Entry 2PYF (X-ray diffraction, 2.20 A resolution); this record covers chains A and B.

# Chain A
Molecule: T-Cell Receptor, Alpha Chain
From: Homo sapiens
UniProtKB: Q6PIZ8 (Q6PIZ8_HUMAN); aligned to UniProt positions 25-218 over residues 4-197 (the alignment contains insertions or deletions, so no single offset holds)
Sequence (205 residues; each row starts with the number of its first residue):
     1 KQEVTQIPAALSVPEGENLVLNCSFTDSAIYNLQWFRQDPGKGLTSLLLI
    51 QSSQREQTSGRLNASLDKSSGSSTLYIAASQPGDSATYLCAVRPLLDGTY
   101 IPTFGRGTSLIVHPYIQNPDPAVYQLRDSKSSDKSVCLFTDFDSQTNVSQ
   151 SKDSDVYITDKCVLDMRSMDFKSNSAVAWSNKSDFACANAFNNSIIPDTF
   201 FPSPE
Disulfides: Cys23-Cys90, Cys137-Cys187

# Chain B
Molecule: T-Cell Receptor, Beta Chain
From: Homo sapiens
UniProtKB: Q6NS87 (Q6NS87_HUMAN); residues 101-241 here correspond to UniProt positions 126-266 (UniProt number = residue number + 25)
Sequence (241 residues; row label = number of the first residue in the row):
     1 GVTQTPKFQVLKTGQSMTLQCAQDMNHEYMSWYRQDPGMGLRLIHYSVGA
    51 GTTDQGEVPNGYNVSRSTIEDFPLRLLSAAPSQTSVYFCASSYLGNTGEL
   101 FFGEGSRLTVLEDLKNVFPPEVAVFEPSEAEISHTQKATLVCLATGFYPD
   151 HVELSWWVNGKEVHSGVCTDPQPLKEQPALNDSRYALSSRLRVSATFWQD
   201 PRNHFRCQVQFYGLSENDEWTQDRAKPVTQIVSAEAWGRAD
Disulfides: Cys21-Cys89, Cys142-Cys207

# How chain A and chain B interact
Residue-residue contacts (104):
  Tyr31(A) - Asn96(B)  hydrogen bond (side chain-backbone)
  Tyr31(A) - Thr97(B)
  Gln34(A) - Glu99(B)
  Gln34(A) - Leu100(B)  hydrogen bond (side chain-backbone)
  Phe36(A) - Leu100(B)
  Phe36(A) - Phe102(B)  hydrophobic
  Gln38(A) - Gln35(B)  hydrogen bond
  Gln38(A) - Phe88(B)
  Pro40(A) - Pro171(B)
  Gly41(A) - Arg107(B)  hydrogen bond (backbone-side chain)
  Lys42(A) - Glu104(B)
  Lys42(A) - Arg107(B)  hydrogen bond (backbone-side chain)
  Gly43(A) - Phe88(B)
  Gly43(A) - Gly103(B)
  Gly43(A) - Glu104(B)
  Leu44(A) - Leu41(B)  hydrophobic
  Leu44(A) - Phe88(B)  hydrophobic
  Leu44(A) - Phe102(B)
  Ser46(A) - Glu99(B)  hydrogen bond
  Leu49(A) - Thr97(B)
  Leu49(A) - Glu99(B)
  Gln51(A) - Thr97(B)  hydrogen bond
  Arg93(A) - Tyr29(B)
  Arg93(A) - Ser92(B)  hydrogen bond
  Arg93(A) - Asn96(B)
  Arg93(A) - Leu100(B)
  Tyr100(A) - Tyr29(B)
  Tyr100(A) - Asn96(B)
  Ile101(A) - Leu43(B)  hydrophobic
  Ile101(A) - Tyr46(B)  hydrophobic
  Pro102(A) - Tyr29(B)
  Pro102(A) - Tyr33(B)
  Phe104(A) - Tyr33(B)
  Phe104(A) - Leu41(B)  hydrophobic
  Phe104(A) - Phe102(B)  hydrophobic
  Arg106(A) - Gly38(B)  hydrogen bond (side chain-backbone)
  Arg106(A) - Met39(B)
  Asp120(A) - His134(B)  salt bridge
  Tyr124(A) - Ser128(B)
  Tyr124(A) - Ala130(B)  hydrophobic
  Tyr124(A) - Glu131(B)
  Tyr124(A) - His134(B)
  Tyr124(A) - Thr135(B)
  Gln125(A) - Ser128(B)  hydrogen bond (backbone-side chain)
  Leu126(A) - Phe125(B)
  Leu126(A) - Glu126(B)
  Leu126(A) - Thr139(B)
  Leu126(A) - Val141(B)  hydrophobic
  Arg127(A) - Phe125(B)
  Arg127(A) - Glu126(B)  hydrogen bond (backbone-backbone)
  Asp128(A) - Ala123(B)
  Asp128(A) - Val124(B)
  Asp128(A) - Phe125(B)
  Ser129(A) - Val124(B)  hydrogen bond (backbone-backbone)
  Ser129(A) - Glu126(B)
  Ser129(A) - Glu235(B)  hydrogen bond (side chain-backbone)
  Ser129(A) - Ala236(B)
  Lys130(A) - Val122(B)  hydrogen bond (side chain-backbone)
  Lys130(A) - Ala123(B)
  Lys130(A) - Ala234(B)
  Lys134(A) - Phe125(B)
  Ser135(A) - Phe125(B)
  Val136(A) - Phe125(B)  hydrophobic
  Val136(A) - Leu143(B)  hydrophobic
  Leu138(A) - Thr139(B)
  Thr140(A) - Arg192(B)
  Asp141(A) - Thr135(B)
  Asp141(A) - Arg192(B)  salt bridge
  Tyr157(A) - Leu174(B)  hydrophobic
  Tyr157(A) - Glu176(B)  hydrogen bond (side chain-backbone)
  Ile158(A) - Leu174(B)
  Thr159(A) - Asp170(B)
  Thr159(A) - Ser188(B)
  Thr159(A) - Arg190(B)  hydrogen bond
  Asp160(A) - Asp170(B)
  Asp160(A) - Arg190(B)
  Cys162(A) - Cys168(B)  disulfide
  Cys162(A) - Arg190(B)  hydrogen bond
  Val163(A) - Cys168(B)
  Leu164(A) - Gly166(B)
  Leu164(A) - Val167(B)
  Leu164(A) - Cys168(B)  hydrophobic
  Leu164(A) - Arg190(B)
  Leu164(A) - Arg192(B)
  Asp165(A) - Ser165(B)
  Asp165(A) - Gly166(B)  hydrogen bond (backbone-backbone)
  Met166(A) - Lys137(B)
  Met166(A) - Arg192(B)
  Met166(A) - Val193(B)
  Met166(A) - Ser194(B)
  Arg167(A) - His164(B)
  Arg167(A) - Ser165(B)  hydrogen bond (backbone-side chain)
  Met169(A) - Lys137(B)
  Phe171(A) - Lys137(B)
  Phe171(A) - Arg192(B)
  Ser173(A) - Arg192(B)  hydrogen bond
  Ser175(A) - Arg190(B)  hydrogen bond
  Ala176(A) - Arg190(B)
  Val177(A) - Arg190(B)
  Trp179(A) - Leu143(B)  hydrophobic
  Trp179(A) - Leu174(B)  hydrophobic
  Trp179(A) - Ala186(B)  hydrophobic
  Pro202(A) - Ala130(B)  hydrophobic
  Glu205(A) - Glu129(B)
Also at the interface, not in a pair above, chain A (55 interface residues in all): Asn32, Leu89, Pro94, Phe200
Also at the interface, not in a pair above, chain B (56 interface residues in all): Gly40, Leu94, Gly98, Thr169, Lys175
Cross-chain cystine bridges: Cys162(A)-Cys168(B)

# Summary
55 residues of chain A face 56 of chain B across their interface, with 1 disulfide bond, 21 hydrogen bonds and
2 salt bridges. Among the polar pairs are Asp120(A)-His134(B), Asp141(A)-Arg192(B) and Tyr31(A)-Asn96(B).
Chain A is T-Cell Receptor, Alpha Chain and chain B is T-Cell Receptor, Beta Chain, both from Homo sapiens;
the structure, Crystal Structures of High Affinity Human T-Cell Receptors Bound to pMHC RevealNative Diagonal
Binding Geometry Unbound ..., was determined by X-ray diffraction, deposited together with 2P5E, 2P5W and
2PYE.
